PDB entry 3MGV | X-ray diffraction, 2.29 A resolution | chains B and H of the 12 polymer chains in the assembly

Chain B:
Protein: Recombinase cre
Organism: Enterobacteria phage P1
UniProtKB: P06956 (RECR_BPP1); residues 1-343 here = UniProt positions 1-343
Sequence (343 residues; each row starts with the number of its first residue):
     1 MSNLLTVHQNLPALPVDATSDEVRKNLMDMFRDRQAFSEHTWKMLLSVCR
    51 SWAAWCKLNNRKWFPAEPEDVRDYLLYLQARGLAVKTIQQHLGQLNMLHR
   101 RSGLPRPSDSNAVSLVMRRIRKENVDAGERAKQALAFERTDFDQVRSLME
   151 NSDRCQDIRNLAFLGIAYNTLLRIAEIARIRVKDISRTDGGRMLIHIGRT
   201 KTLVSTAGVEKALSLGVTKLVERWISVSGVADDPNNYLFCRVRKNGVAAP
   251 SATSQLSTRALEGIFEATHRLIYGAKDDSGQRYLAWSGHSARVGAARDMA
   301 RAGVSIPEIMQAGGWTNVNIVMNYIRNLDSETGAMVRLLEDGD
Unresolved in the structure: 1-19, 342-343
Bound ions: vanadate ion: Tyr324 (shared with 1 residue of chain E; 1 residue of chain F)
Curated features (UniProtKB/Swiss-Prot):
  - active site: Arg173, His289, Arg292, Trp315, Tyr324 (O-(3'-phospho-DNA)-tyrosine intermediate)
From the paper describing this entry:
  - binding site for vanadate ion: Arg173, Lys201, His289, Arg292, Tyr324
  - catalytic residues: Arg173, Glu176, Lys201, His289, Arg292, Tyr324
  - mutagenesis - R173A, H289W, Y324F: abolished catalytic activity
  - mutagenesis - R173K, E176D, E176M, E176P, E176V, H289A, H289G, H289I, H289L, H289N, H289P, R292K, W315H, W315L, W315M: decreased catalytic activity
  - mutagenesis - R173H, H289M, H289Q: unchanged catalytic activity
  - mutagenesis - Y324T (10-fold): decreased binding to loxP
  - mutagenesis - K201A, K201N, K201R, H289W, W315A, W315G: decreased catalytic activity on in vivo
  - mutagenesis - R173K: unchanged catalytic activity on in vivo
  - mutagenesis - R173K: abolished catalytic activity on in vitro
  - mutagenesis - R292H: decreased catalytic activity on in vitro
  - mutagenesis - W315F, W315Y: decreased catalytic activity (in vitro excision assay)
  - mutagenesis - H289D, H289E, H289K, H289R: abolished catalytic activity on in vivo
  - mutagenesis - E176Q: abolished catalytic activity (in vitro assay)
  - mutagenesis - E176N, E176T: increased catalytic activity on in vitro
  - mutagenesis - E176H, E176W, E176Y: abolished catalytic activity on In vitro

Chain H:
Molecule: 20-nt DNA strand
Notes: fragment: Downstream cleaved strand
Sequence (20 nucleotides; each row starts with the number of its first residue):
     1 CATATGCTATACGAAGTTAT

Interface between chain B and chain H:
Residue-residue contacts (50):
  Phe37(B) with DC7(H), phosphate contact; DT8(H), phosphate contact
  Ser38(B) with DT8(H), hydrogen bond to the phosphate; DA9(H), hydrogen bond to the phosphate
  His40(B) with DA9(H), phosphate contact; DT10(H), base contact
  Thr41(B) with DC7(H), sugar contact; DT8(H), hydrogen bond to the phosphate
  Lys43(B) with DT10(H), hydrogen bond to the base
  Met44(B) with DA9(H), base contact
  Gln89(B) with DA4(H), phosphate contact
  Gln90(B) with DT8(H), hydrogen bond to the base; DA9(H), base contact
  Gln94(B) with DT8(H), base contact
  Met97(B) with DC7(H), phosphate contact
  Arg100(B) with DG6(H), salt bridge to the phosphate; DC7(H), salt bridge to the phosphate
  Arg101(B) with DC7(H), salt bridge to the phosphate
  Arg106(B) with DT5(H), salt bridge to the phosphate; DG6(H), salt bridge to the phosphate
  Ser108(B) with DT5(H), phosphate contact
  Arg118(B) with DT3(H), sugar contact; DA4(H), sugar contact
  Arg121(B) with DT3(H), hydrogen bond to the phosphate; DA4(H), salt bridge to the phosphate
  Arg173(B) with DT10(H), phosphate contact
  Ile174(B) with DT10(H), hydrogen bond to the phosphate
  Ala175(B) with DT10(H), hydrogen bond to the phosphate
  Arg199(B) with DA9(H), salt bridge to the phosphate
  Lys201(B) with DT8(H), base contact; DA9(H), phosphate contact
  Arg243(B) with DT18(H), hydrogen bond to the base; DA19(H), hydrogen bond to the sugar
  Lys244(B) with DT20(H), hydrogen bond to the base
  Asn245(B) with DT20(H), phosphate contact
  Arg259(B) with DC12(H), base contact; DG13(H), hydrogen bond to the base
  Glu262(B) with DT10(H), sugar contact; DA11(H), phosphate contact; DC12(H), base contact
  Lys276(B) with DG13(H), salt bridge to the phosphate
  Arg282(B) with DA11(H), hydrogen bond to the sugar; DC12(H), phosphate contact
  Tyr283(B) with DA11(H), sugar contact; DC12(H), hydrogen bond to the phosphate
  Ser287(B) with DA11(H), hydrogen bond to the phosphate; DC12(H), phosphate contact
  Gly288(B) with DA11(H), hydrogen bond to the phosphate
  His289(B) with DT10(H), sugar contact; DA11(H), hydrogen bond to the phosphate
Also at the interface, not in a pair above, chain B (37 interface residues in all): Ala36, Ala134, Thr200, Thr258, Leu284
Also at the interface, not in a pair above, chain H (15 interface residues in all): DA14

In short:
37 residues of chain B and 15 residues of chain H are in contact, with 17 hydrogen bonds and 8 salt bridges.
Polar contacts include Lys43(B)-DT10(H), Gln90(B)-DT8(H) and Arg243(B)-DT18(H). From the paper: catalytic
residues Arg173(B), Glu176(B) and Lys201(B) among others; R173K, E176D and E176M of chain B, among others,
reduce catalytic activity; 40 substitutions were tested in all.
Here chain B is Recombinase cre (Enterobacteria phage P1) and chain H is a 20-nt DNA strand. Entry 3MGV (Cre
recombinase-DNA transition state) was determined by X-ray diffraction.
